PDB entry 7PF6 | electron microscopy, 4.00 A resolution | chains C and I of the 11 polymer chains in the assembly

== Chain C ==
Protein: Histone H2A type 1-B/E
Source organism: Homo sapiens
Reference sequence: P04908 (H2A1B_HUMAN); residues 0-129 here correspond to UniProt positions 1-130 (UniProt number = residue number + 1)
Amino-acid sequence (147 residues; row label = number of the first residue in the row; numbers below 1 keep their minus sign (His-17 is residue -17)):
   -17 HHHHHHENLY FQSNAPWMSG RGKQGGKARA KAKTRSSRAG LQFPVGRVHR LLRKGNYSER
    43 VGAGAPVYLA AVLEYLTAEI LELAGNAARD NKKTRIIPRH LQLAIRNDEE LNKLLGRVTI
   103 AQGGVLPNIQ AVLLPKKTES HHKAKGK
Not modelled in the structure: -17 to 9, 119-129
Construct notes: expression tag (-17 to -1)
Curated features (UniProtKB/Swiss-Prot):
  - modified residue: Ser1 (N-acetylserine), Arg3 (Citrulline), Lys5 (N6-(2-hydroxyisobutyryl)lysine), Lys9 (N6-(2-hydroxyisobutyryl)lysine), Lys13 (N6-(beta-hydroxybutyryl)lysine), Lys36 (N6-(2-hydroxyisobutyryl)lysine), Lys74 (N6-(2-hydroxyisobutyryl)lysine), Lys75 (N6-(2-hydroxyisobutyryl)lysine), Lys95 (N6-(2-hydroxyisobutyryl)lysine), Gln104 (N5-methylglutamine), Lys118 (N6-(2-hydroxyisobutyryl)lysine), Lys119 (N6-crotonyllysine), Thr120 (Phosphothreonine), Lys125 (N6-crotonyllysine)
  - cross-link (Glycyl lysine isopeptide (Lys-Gly)): Lys13 (interchain with G-Cter in ubiquitin), Lys15 (interchain with G-Cter in ubiquitin), Lys119 (interchain with G-Cter in ubiquitin)

== Chain I ==
Molecule: 167-nt DNA strand
Source organism: synthetic construct
Sequence (167 nucleotides; each row starts with the number of its first residue):
    11 CACTGGCCGC CTGGAGAATC CCGGTGCCGA GGCCGCTCAA TTGGTCGTAG ACAGCTCTAG
    71 CACCGCTTAA ACGCACGTAC GCGCTGTCCC CCGCGTTTTA ACCGCCAAGG GGATTACTCC
   131 CTAGTCTCCA GGCACGTGTC AGATATATAC ATCCTGTCAT GTAAGTA

== How chain C and chain I interact ==
Pairs across the interface (16):
  Arg11(C) with DT137(I), hydrogen bond to the base; DC138(I), hydrogen bond to the sugar
  Lys13(C) with DA140(I), salt bridge to the phosphate
  His31(C) with DA133(I), salt bridge to the phosphate
  Arg35(C) with DA133(I), phosphate contact
  Arg42(C) with DT132(I), phosphate contact; DA133(I), phosphate contact
  Val43(C) with DT132(I), phosphate contact; DA133(I), hydrogen bond to the phosphate
  Gly44(C) with DT132(I), phosphate contact
  Ala45(C) with DT132(I), hydrogen bond to the phosphate
  Lys75(C) with DG152(I), phosphate contact
  Thr76(C) with DA151(I), phosphate contact; DG152(I), hydrogen bond to the phosphate
  Arg77(C) with DA151(I), sugar contact; DG152(I), phosphate contact
Interface residues without a listed pair, chain C (13 interface residues in all): Ala14, Gly46

== Overview ==
13 residues of chain C face 7 of chain I across their interface; the contacts include 5 hydrogen bonds and 2
salt bridges. Polar contacts include Arg11(C)-DT137(I), Arg11(C)-DC138(I) and Val43(C)-DA133(I).
Chain C is Histone H2A type 1-B/E (Homo sapiens) and chain I is a 167-nt DNA strand (synthetic construct); the
structure, Nucleosome 1 of the 4x187 nucleosome array containing H1, was determined by electron microscopy,
deposited together with 7PET, 7PEU, 7PEV, 7PEW, 7PEX, 7PEY and 16 further entries.
